PDB entry 7UTU | electron microscopy, 3.00 A resolution | chains A and G of the 10 polymer chains in the assembly

== Chain A (and G) ==
Protein: Capsid protein 2
Organism: Canis lupus familiaris
Notes: chain G of this document is another copy of the same molecule, construct and numbering; everything in this record applies to it too
Reference sequence: B2ZG07 (B2ZG07_PAVC); residue numbers follow UniProt; this construct covers 37-584
Amino-acid sequence (548 residues; numbered 37 to 584; the number before each row is that of its first residue):
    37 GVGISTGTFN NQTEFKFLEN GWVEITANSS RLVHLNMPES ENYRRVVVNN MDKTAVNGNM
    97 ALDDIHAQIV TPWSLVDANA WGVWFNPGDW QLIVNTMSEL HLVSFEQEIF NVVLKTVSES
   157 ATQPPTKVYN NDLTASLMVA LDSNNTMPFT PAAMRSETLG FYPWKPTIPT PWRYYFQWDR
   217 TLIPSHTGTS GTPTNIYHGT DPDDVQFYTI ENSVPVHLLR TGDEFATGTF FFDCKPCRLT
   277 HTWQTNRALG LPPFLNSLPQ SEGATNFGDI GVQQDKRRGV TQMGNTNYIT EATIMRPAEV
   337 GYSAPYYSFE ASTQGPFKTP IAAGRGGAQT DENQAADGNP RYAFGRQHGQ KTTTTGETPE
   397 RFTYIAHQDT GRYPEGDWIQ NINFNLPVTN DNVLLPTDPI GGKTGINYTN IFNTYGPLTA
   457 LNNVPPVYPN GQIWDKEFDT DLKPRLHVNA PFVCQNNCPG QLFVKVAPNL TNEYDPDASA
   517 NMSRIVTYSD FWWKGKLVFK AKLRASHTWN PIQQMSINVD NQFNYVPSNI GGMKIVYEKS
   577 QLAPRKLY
Disordered / not traced: 156-161, 362-371 (chain G: 156-161, 362-371, 392-393)
Disulfide bonds: Cys490-Cys494

== Chain A / chain G interface ==
Contacting residue pairs - 252 pairs, chain A then chain G:
  Arg274(A) - Asp475(G)  salt bridge
  Arg274(A) - Asp477(G)
  His277(A) - Asp239(G)  salt bridge
  His277(A) - Asp240(G)  salt bridge
  Trp279(A) - Gln213(G)
  Trp279(A) - Asp240(G)
  Trp279(A) - Gln242(G)  hydrogen bond
  Trp279(A) - Gln350(G)  hydrogen bond (backbone-side chain)
  Thr281(A) - Ser348(G)
  Thr281(A) - Thr349(G)  hydrogen bond
  Thr281(A) - Gln350(G)  hydrogen bond
  Asn282(A) - Phe353(G)
  Arg283(A) - Asp99(G)  salt bridge
  Arg283(A) - Ile101(G)  hydrogen bond (side chain-backbone)
  Arg283(A) - Tyr211(G)
  Arg283(A) - Trp214(G)
  Arg283(A) - Gln350(G)  hydrogen bond (side chain-backbone)
  Arg283(A) - Gly351(G)
  Arg283(A) - Pro352(G)  hydrogen bond (side chain-backbone)
  Ala284(A) - Tyr211(G)
  Ala284(A) - Gln350(G)
  Leu285(A) - Tyr211(G)
  Leu285(A) - Phe474(G)  hydrophobic
  Gly286(A) - Tyr211(G)
  Leu287(A) - Thr186(G)
  Leu287(A) - Pro187(G)
  Leu287(A) - Ala188(G)  hydrophobic
  Leu287(A) - Arg191(G)  hydrogen bond (backbone-side chain)
  Leu287(A) - Glu193(G)
  Leu287(A) - Arg209(G)
  Leu287(A) - Tyr211(G)
  Pro288(A) - Gln104(G)
  Pro288(A) - Arg191(G)
  Pro288(A) - Arg209(G)  hydrogen bond (backbone-side chain)
  Pro288(A) - Tyr210(G)
  Pro288(A) - Tyr211(G)
  Pro289(A) - His102(G)
  Pro289(A) - Gln104(G)  hydrogen bond (backbone-side chain)
  Pro289(A) - Arg191(G)
  Pro289(A) - Arg209(G)  hydrogen bond (backbone-side chain)
  Phe290(A) - Pro207(G)  hydrophobic
  Phe290(A) - Arg209(G)
  Leu291(A) - Val82(G)  hydrophobic
  Leu291(A) - Val84(G)  hydrophobic
  Leu291(A) - Gln104(G)
  Leu291(A) - Val106(G)  hydrophobic
  Leu294(A) - Arg80(G)
  Pro295(A) - Arg80(G)  hydrogen bond (backbone-side chain)
  Pro295(A) - Val82(G)
  Phe303(A) - Val83(G)
  Phe303(A) - Asn85(G)
  Gly304(A) - Val83(G)  hydrogen bond (backbone-backbone)
  Gln310(A) - Asn86(G)
  Gln310(A) - Lys89(G)
  Gln310(A) - Leu98(G)  hydrogen bond (side chain-backbone)
  Gln310(A) - Asp100(G)  hydrogen bond
  Asp311(A) - Arg397(G)  hydrogen bond (backbone-side chain)
  Lys312(A) - Pro395(G)
  Arg313(A) - Asp100(G)  salt bridge
  Arg313(A) - Ala379(G)
  Arg313(A) - Pro395(G)
  Arg314(A) - Arg191(G)
  Arg314(A) - Ser192(G)  hydrogen bond (side chain-backbone)
  Arg314(A) - Ala379(G)
  Arg314(A) - Phe380(G)
  Arg314(A) - Gly381(G)
  Arg314(A) - Pro395(G)
  Gly315(A) - Met190(G)
  Gly315(A) - Ser192(G)
  Gly315(A) - Tyr378(G)
  Gly315(A) - Ala379(G)  hydrogen bond (backbone-backbone)
  Val316(A) - Met190(G)  hydrogen bond (backbone-backbone)
  Val316(A) - Arg377(G)
  Val316(A) - Tyr378(G)  hydrophobic
  Thr317(A) - Pro376(G)
  Thr317(A) - Arg377(G)  hydrogen bond (backbone-backbone)
  Gln318(A) - Lys354(G)
  Gln318(A) - Pro356(G)
  Gln318(A) - Ile357(G)  hydrogen bond (side chain-backbone)
  Gln318(A) - Gly374(G)
  Gln318(A) - Asn375(G)
  Gln318(A) - Val484(G)
  Met319(A) - Tyr343(G)
  Met319(A) - Phe345(G)  hydrophobic
  Gly320(A) - Asn375(G)
  Gly320(A) - Arg377(G)  hydrogen bond (backbone-side chain)
  Gly320(A) - Thr399(G)  hydrogen bond (backbone-side chain)
  Asn321(A) - Tyr343(G)  hydrogen bond
  Asn321(A) - Ala372(G)
  Thr322(A) - Arg377(G)
  Asn323(A) - Arg377(G)  hydrogen bond
  Asn323(A) - Arg397(G)
  Ile325(A) - Ala379(G)  hydrophobic
  Thr326(A) - Ala97(G)
  Thr326(A) - Leu98(G)
  Thr326(A) - Asp99(G)
  Thr326(A) - Asp100(G)  hydrogen bond
  Glu327(A) - Asp99(G)
  Glu327(A) - Asp100(G)
  Glu327(A) - Arg191(G)  salt bridge
  Glu327(A) - Tyr211(G)  hydrogen bond
  Ala328(A) - Ala97(G)
  Ala328(A) - Asp99(G)
  Ala328(A) - Phe345(G)
  Ala328(A) - Pro352(G)
  Ala328(A) - Lys354(G)  hydrogen bond (backbone-backbone)
  Ile330(A) - Arg191(G)
  Met331(A) - Met190(G)
  Met331(A) - Pro376(G)  hydrophobic
  Met331(A) - Val484(G)
  Met331(A) - Asn485(G)
  Arg332(A) - Tyr211(G)  hydrogen bond
  Arg332(A) - Val484(G)
  Pro333(A) - Asp471(G)
  Pro333(A) - Phe474(G)  hydrophobic
  Pro333(A) - His483(G)
  Pro333(A) - Val484(G)  hydrogen bond (backbone-backbone)
  Pro333(A) - Asn485(G)
  Ala334(A) - Phe474(G)  hydrophobic
  Glu335(A) - Glu346(G)
  Glu335(A) - Phe353(G)
  Glu335(A) - Thr355(G)
  Ser339(A) - Glu346(G)  hydrogen bond
  Arg361(A) - Thr349(G)
  His403(A) - Asp239(G)  salt bridge
  Asp405(A) - Ser348(G)  hydrogen bond
  Asp405(A) - Thr349(G)  hydrogen bond
  Asp405(A) - Gln350(G)
  Gly407(A) - Ser348(G)
  Arg408(A) - Glu346(G)  salt bridge
  Arg408(A) - Ala347(G)
  Arg408(A) - Phe353(G)
  Tyr409(A) - Thr217(G)
  Tyr409(A) - Ala347(G)  hydrogen bond (backbone-backbone)
  Glu411(A) - Ile219(G)
  Glu411(A) - Pro220(G)
  Gly412(A) - Pro220(G)
  Gly412(A) - Ala347(G)
  Asp413(A) - Pro220(G)
  Asp413(A) - Phe345(G)
  Asp413(A) - Glu346(G)
  Asp413(A) - Ala347(G)  hydrogen bond (side chain-backbone)
  Trp414(A) - Met96(G)  hydrophobic
  Trp414(A) - Pro220(G)  hydrophobic
  Trp414(A) - Ser344(G)
  Trp414(A) - Phe345(G)  hydrogen bond (backbone-backbone)
  Trp414(A) - Pro352(G)  hydrophobic
  Ile415(A) - Tyr342(G)
  Ile415(A) - Tyr343(G)
  Ile415(A) - Ser344(G)
  Ile415(A) - Asn446(G)
  Ile415(A) - Ile447(G)  hydrophobic
  Gln416(A) - Tyr343(G)  hydrogen bond (backbone-backbone)
  Gln416(A) - Phe345(G)
  Gln416(A) - Ile442(G)
  Gln416(A) - Asn446(G)
  Asn417(A) - Tyr343(G)
  Asn417(A) - Gly441(G)
  Asn417(A) - Ile442(G)
  Ile418(A) - Tyr343(G)
  Ile418(A) - Asp373(G)
  Phe420(A) - Ala97(G)  hydrophobic
  Phe420(A) - Tyr343(G)  hydrophobic
  Leu422(A) - Gly94(G)
  Leu422(A) - Asn95(G)
  Leu422(A) - Leu98(G)  hydrophobic
  Pro423(A) - Gly94(G)
  Pro423(A) - Thr223(G)  hydrogen bond (backbone-side chain)
  Val424(A) - Gly94(G)
  Val424(A) - Met96(G)  hydrophobic
  Val424(A) - His222(G)
  Val424(A) - Thr223(G)  hydrogen bond (backbone-backbone)
  Asn426(A) - His222(G)  hydrogen bond
  Asn426(A) - Lys439(G)  hydrogen bond (backbone-side chain)
  Asp427(A) - Lys439(G)
  Asp427(A) - Thr440(G)
  Asp427(A) - Gly441(G)  hydrogen bond (backbone-backbone)
  Asn428(A) - Gly441(G)
  Asn428(A) - Ile442(G)
  Val429(A) - His222(G)
  Val429(A) - Lys439(G)  hydrogen bond (backbone-side chain)
  Leu430(A) - Ile436(G)
  Leu430(A) - Ile447(G)  hydrophobic
  Leu431(A) - Pro220(G)
  Leu431(A) - Ser221(G)
  Pro432(A) - Pro220(G)
  Asp434(A) - Gly437(G)
  Asp434(A) - Lys439(G)  salt bridge
  Pro435(A) - Gly437(G)
  Ile436(A) - Ile436(G)  hydrophobic
  Ile447(A) - Ile447(G)  hydrophobic
  Phe448(A) - Pro341(G)  hydrophobic
  Phe448(A) - Ser344(G)
  Phe448(A) - Glu346(G)
  Asn449(A) - Asn449(G)  hydrogen bond (backbone-side chain)
  Thr450(A) - Pro341(G)
  Thr450(A) - Glu346(G)  hydrogen bond
  Thr450(A) - Asn449(G)
  Tyr451(A) - Asn449(G)  hydrogen bond (backbone-side chain)
  Tyr451(A) - Tyr451(G)  hydrophobic
  Pro453(A) - Tyr338(G)
  Pro453(A) - Tyr451(G)
  Pro453(A) - Leu457(G)  hydrophobic
  Pro453(A) - Pro480(G)
  Pro453(A) - Arg481(G)  hydrogen bond (backbone-backbone)
  Pro453(A) - Leu482(G)  hydrophobic
  Leu454(A) - Pro356(G)  hydrophobic
  Leu454(A) - Pro480(G)
  Leu454(A) - Leu482(G)
  Thr455(A) - Pro480(G)
  Ala456(A) - Phe474(G)  hydrophobic
  Ala456(A) - Thr476(G)
  Ala456(A) - Leu478(G)
  Leu457(A) - Thr476(G)  hydrogen bond (backbone-side chain)
  Leu457(A) - Asp477(G)
  Leu457(A) - Leu478(G)  hydrogen bond (backbone-backbone)
  Asn458(A) - Thr476(G)
  Asn458(A) - Asp477(G)
  Asn459(A) - Asp477(G)  hydrogen bond (backbone-side chain)
  Arg481(A) - Leu478(G)
  Arg481(A) - Lys479(G)  hydrogen bond (side chain-backbone)
  Leu482(A) - Leu478(G)  hydrophobic
  His543(A) - Thr182(G)
  Thr544(A) - Gln242(G)
  Thr544(A) - Phe243(G)
  Thr544(A) - Tyr244(G)
  Trp545(A) - Phe243(G)  hydrogen bond (backbone-backbone)
  Trp545(A) - Asn248(G)
  Asn546(A) - Val241(G)  hydrogen bond (side chain-backbone)
  Asn546(A) - Gln242(G)
  Asn546(A) - Phe243(G)
  Gln549(A) - Asp239(G)
  Pro580(A) - Asp239(G)
  Pro580(A) - Gln242(G)  hydrogen bond (backbone-side chain)
  Arg581(A) - Gln242(G)
  Arg581(A) - Asp475(G)  hydrogen bond (side chain-backbone)
  Arg581(A) - Thr476(G)
  Lys582(A) - Asn181(G)  hydrogen bond (side chain-backbone)
  Lys582(A) - Thr182(G)
  Lys582(A) - Met183(G)
  Lys582(A) - Pro184(G)
  Lys582(A) - Tyr244(G)
  Lys582(A) - Asp475(G)
  Leu583(A) - Phe474(G)  hydrophobic
  Leu583(A) - Asp475(G)  hydrogen bond (backbone-backbone)
  Leu583(A) - Thr476(G)
  Tyr584(A) - Pro184(G)
  Tyr584(A) - Phe185(G)  hydrogen bond (backbone-backbone)
  Tyr584(A) - Pro187(G)
  Tyr584(A) - Asp471(G)  hydrogen bond
  Tyr584(A) - Lys472(G)
  Tyr584(A) - Phe474(G)  hydrophobic
Interface residues without a listed pair, chain A (105 interface residues in all): Pro272, Gln280, Ile306, Tyr324, Thr329, Val336, Thr425, Tyr444, Gly452, Leu578
Interface residues without a listed pair, chain G (114 interface residues in all): Thr206, Trp208, Phe212, Leu218, Pro238, Thr245, Ala358, His384, Thr394

== Overview ==
The interface between chain A and chain G involves 105 residues on one side and 114 on the other, with 59
hydrogen bonds and 9 salt bridges. Polar contacts include Arg274(A)-Asp475(G), His277(A)-Asp239(G) and
His277(A)-Asp240(G).
Both chains are Capsid protein 2 (Canis lupus familiaris). Entry 7UTU (CPV Total-Fab Polyclonal B Site Fab (1
of 2)) was determined by electron microscopy (same publication as 7UTP, 7UTR, 7UTS and 7UTV).
